7XMD - chains A and B of the 4 polymer chains in the assembly; structure by electron microscopy, 2.99 A resolution.

[Chain A]
Molecule: Cytochrome bo(3) ubiquinol oxidase subunit 1
Source organism: Escherichia coli
Notes: EC 7.1.1.3
UniProt: P0ABI8 (CYOB_ECOLI); residue numbers follow UniProt; this construct covers 1-663
Sequence (663 residues; row label = number of the first residue in the row):
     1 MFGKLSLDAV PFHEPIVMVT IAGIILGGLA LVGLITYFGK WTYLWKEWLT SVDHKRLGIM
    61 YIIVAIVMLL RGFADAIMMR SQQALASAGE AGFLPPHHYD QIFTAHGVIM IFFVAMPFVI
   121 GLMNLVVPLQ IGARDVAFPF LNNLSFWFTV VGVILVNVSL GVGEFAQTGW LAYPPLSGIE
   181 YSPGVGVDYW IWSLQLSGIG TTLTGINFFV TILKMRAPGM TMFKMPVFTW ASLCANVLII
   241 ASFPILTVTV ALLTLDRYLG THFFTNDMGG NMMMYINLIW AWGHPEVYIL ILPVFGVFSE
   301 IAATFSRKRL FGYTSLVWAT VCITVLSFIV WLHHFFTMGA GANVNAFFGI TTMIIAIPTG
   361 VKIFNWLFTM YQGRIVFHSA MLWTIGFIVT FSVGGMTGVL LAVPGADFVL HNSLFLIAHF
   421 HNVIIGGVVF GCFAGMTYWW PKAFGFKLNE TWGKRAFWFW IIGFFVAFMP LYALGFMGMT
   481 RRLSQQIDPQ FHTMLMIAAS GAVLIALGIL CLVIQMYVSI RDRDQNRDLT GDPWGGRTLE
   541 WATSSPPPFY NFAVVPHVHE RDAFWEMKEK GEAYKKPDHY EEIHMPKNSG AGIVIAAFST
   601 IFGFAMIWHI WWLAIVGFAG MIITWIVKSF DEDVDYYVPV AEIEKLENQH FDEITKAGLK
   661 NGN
Unresolved in the structure: 1-3, 661-663
Metal / ion sites: heme Fe: His106, His421; Cu ion: His284, His333, His334; heme o Fe near His419 (its only coordinating residue here)
Small-molecule neighbours:
  - heme (HEM): Phe73, Ala76, Met79, Arg80, Gln83, Tyr99, Phe103, Thr104, His106, Gly107, Met110, Ile111, Ala115, Gly169, Trp170, Ile417, Phe420, His421, Ile424, Ile425, Val429, Trp460, Phe468, Arg481, Arg482, Ile505
  - heme o (HEO): Trp170, Trp280, Val287, Tyr288, Ile291, His333, His334, Thr352, Ile355, Ala356, Ile357, Thr359, Gly360, Ile363, Phe364, Phe391, Ser392, Gly395, Met396, Gly398, Val399, Leu401, Ala402, Asp407, His411, Asn412, Leu416, His419, Phe420, Val423, Ile424, Val428, Arg481
  - JYR (methyl 3-oxidanyl-5-[oxidanyl(oxidanylidene)-$L4-azanyl]-1-benzothiophene-2-carboxylate): Met18, Ile21, Arg71, Ala74, Asp75, Met78, His98, Gln101, Ile102, Ala105, Leu160, Phe165
UniProt features mapped onto this chain:
  - binding site (ubiquinone-8): Arg71, Asp75, His98
  - binding site (heme b): His106, Trp170, His421, Arg481, Arg482
  - binding site (Cu(2+)): His284, His333, His334
  - binding site (Fe(II)-heme o): Tyr288, His411, His419
  - cross-link: His284 to Tyr288 (1'-histidyl-3'-tyrosine (His-Tyr))
  - mutagenesis: His54 (H54A: 50% quinol oxidase activity), Lys55 (K55Q: No effect), Arg71 (R71H: No quinol oxidase activity; R71Q/L: Abolishes quinol oxidase activity), Asp75 (D75E: Very similar to wild-type; D75H: No quinol oxidase activity, altered binding of a semiquinone intermediate at the QH site; D75N: Abolishes quinol oxidase activity), Arg80 (R80Q: Abolishes quinol oxidase activity), His98 (H98F: About 1% quinol oxidase activity; H98N: Abolishes enzyme activity), Gln101 (Q101N: Reduces quinol oxidase activity by 75%, decreased affinity for ubiquinol-1), Ile102 (I102W: No quinol oxidase activity), His106 (H106A: 2% quinol oxidase activity, loss of heme b, loss of heme o, loss of Cu(B)), Asp135 (D135N: Abolishes quinol oxidase activity), Tyr173 (Y173F: No effect), Asp188 (D188N: No effect), 15 further mutagenesis entries in UniProt
Reported in the primary citation:
  - binding site for JYR: Arg71, Asp75

[Chain B]
Molecule: Ubiquinol oxidase subunit 2
Source organism: Escherichia coli
UniProt: A0A024L5V9 (A0A024L5V9_ECOLX); residues 1-315 here = UniProt positions 1-315
Sequence (324 residues; each row starts with the number of its first residue):
     1 MRLRKYNKSL GWLSLFAGTV LLSGCNSALL DPKGQIGLEQ RSLILTAFGL MLIVVIPAIL
    61 MAVGFAWKYR ASNKDAKYSP NWSHSNKVEA VVWTVPILII IFLAVLTWKT THALEPSKPL
   121 AHDEKPITIE VVSMDWKWFF IYPEQGIATV NEIAFPANTP VYFKVTSNSV MNSFFIPRLG
   181 SQIYAMAGMQ TRLHLIANEP GTYDGISASY SGPGFSGMKF KAIATPDRAA FDQWVAKAKQ
   241 SPNTMSDMAA FEKLAAPSEY NQVEYFSNVK PDLFADVINK FMAHGKSMDM TQPEGEHSAH
   301 EGMEGMDMSH AESAHHHHHH HHHR
Unresolved in the structure: 1-22, 284-324
Differences from the reference sequence: expression tag (316-324)
Small-molecule neighbours: heme o (HEO): Met51, Val54, Val55, Ala58, Pro96, Ile99, Ile100

[Interface between chain A and chain B]
Pairs across the interface - 161 pairs, chain A then chain B:
  Pro96(A) with Pro213(B)
  Asp100(A) with Tyr210(B), hydrogen bond; Gly212(B); Pro213(B)
  Phe103(A) with Tyr210(B), hydrophobic
  Gln167(A) with Tyr210(B), hydrogen bond (backbone-side chain)
  Thr168(A) with Tyr210(B)
  Pro175(A) with Val170(B); Met171(B)
  Leu176(A) with Val170(B); Tyr210(B), hydrophobic; Ser211(B)
  Tyr181(A) with Asn168(B); Ser169(B), hydrogen bond (side chain-backbone); Val170(B), hydrophobic
  Asn266(A) with Ser169(B), hydrogen bond (side chain-backbone); Ala187(B); Phe281(B)
  Asp267(A) with Phe281(B)
  Met272(A) with Met186(B), hydrophobic; Ala187(B); Met189(B), hydrophobic
  Met273(A) with Met186(B), hydrophobic; Met189(B), hydrophobic
  Ile276(A) with Met171(B), hydrophobic
  Arg307(A) with Pro80(B)
  Lys308(A) with Ser79(B); Trp82(B), hydrogen bond (side chain-backbone)
  Arg309(A) with Asn81(B); Ser83(B)
  Leu310(A) with Ser83(B), hydrogen bond (backbone-side chain)
  Phe311(A) with Trp82(B), hydrophobic; Ser83(B), hydrogen bond (backbone-side chain); Ser85(B); Val88(B), hydrophobic; Glu89(B)
  Gly312(A) with Glu89(B)
  Ser315(A) with Glu89(B), hydrogen bond; Trp93(B)
  Thr337(A) with Gln182(B); Ile183(B); Tyr184(B), hydrogen bond (backbone-backbone)
  Met338(A) with Met171(B), hydrophobic; Tyr184(B), hydrophobic; Met186(B)
  Gly339(A) with Ile183(B)
  Gly341(A) with Glu115(B)
  Ala342(A) with Thr111(B); His112(B); Glu115(B)
  Asn343(A) with Trp108(B); His112(B)
  Asn345(A) with Thr111(B)
  Ala346(A) with Trp108(B), hydrophobic; Thr111(B)
  Ile350(A) with Ala104(B), hydrophobic; Trp108(B), hydrophobic
  Met353(A) with Ile100(B); Leu103(B), hydrophobic; Ala104(B), hydrophobic; Thr107(B), hydrogen bond
  Ile354(A) with Ile100(B)
  Ile357(A) with Pro96(B); Ile97(B), hydrophobic; Ile100(B), hydrophobic
  Val361(A) with Val92(B); Trp93(B), hydrophobic
  Phe364(A) with Val54(B); Ala58(B), hydrophobic; Val92(B), hydrophobic
  Asn365(A) with Glu89(B)
  Leu367(A) with Ala58(B); Met61(B), hydrophobic; Phe65(B)
  Phe368(A) with Met61(B), hydrophobic; Trp82(B); Val88(B), hydrophobic
  Met370(A) with Ala62(B); Ala66(B), hydrophobic; Tyr69(B)
  Tyr371(A) with Phe65(B), hydrophobic; Tyr69(B), hydrogen bond; Trp82(B), hydrophobic
  Gln372(A) with Tyr69(B); Lys77(B); Tyr78(B); Ser79(B), hydrogen bond
  Gly373(A) with Tyr69(B); Arg70(B)
  Arg374(A) with Arg70(B); Ala71(B); Tyr78(B), hydrogen bond (side chain-backbone); Pro80(B)
  Ile375(A) with Tyr69(B), hydrophobic; Arg70(B), hydrogen bond (backbone-backbone); Ala71(B)
  Phe377(A) with Ala66(B); Arg70(B)
  Ile385(A) with Ala62(B)
  Ile388(A) with Ala62(B), hydrophobic
  Val389(A) with Ile59(B), hydrophobic
  Ser392(A) with Val55(B); Ile59(B)
  Val393(A) with Ile59(B), hydrophobic
  Met396(A) with Phe48(B), hydrophobic; Met51(B), hydrophobic; Val55(B), hydrophobic
  Val399(A) with Met51(B), hydrophobic
  Leu400(A) with Ile44(B), hydrophobic; Phe48(B), hydrophobic
  Val403(A) with Leu43(B), hydrophobic; Leu103(B), hydrophobic; Thr107(B)
  Pro404(A) with Thr107(B); Thr111(B)
  Gly405(A) with Gln40(B), hydrogen bond (backbone-side chain); Leu43(B)
  Ala406(A) with Leu43(B); Ile44(B), hydrophobic
  Phe408(A) with Gln40(B); Leu114(B); Pro116(B); Ser181(B); Gln182(B), hydrogen bond (backbone-backbone)
  Val409(A) with Leu29(B); Gln40(B); Ile44(B), hydrophobic; Phe175(B); Gly180(B)
  Leu410(A) with Leu29(B), hydrophobic; Ile44(B), hydrophobic
  His411(A) with Gln182(B); Tyr184(B), hydrogen bond
  Asn412(A) with Gln182(B); Tyr184(B), hydrogen bond; Ala208(B), hydrogen bond (side chain-backbone)
  Ala473(A) with Ser23(B)
  Gly475(A) with Leu29(B)
  Phe476(A) with Ser23(B); Ser27(B), hydrogen bond (backbone-side chain); Ala28(B), hydrogen bond (backbone-backbone); Leu29(B), hydrogen bond (backbone-backbone); Leu30(B), hydrophobic
  Met477(A) with Ser27(B); Ala28(B)
  Gly478(A) with Pro177(B); Ile206(B)
  Thr480(A) with Ile206(B); Ser207(B); Ala208(B), hydrogen bond (side chain-backbone); Phe215(B)
  Arg481(A) with Phe215(B)
  Arg482(A) with Tyr210(B); Phe215(B)
  Leu483(A) with Phe215(B), hydrophobic; Ser216(B)
  Ser484(A) with Ser216(B), hydrogen bond (backbone-side chain)
  Gln485(A) with Ser216(B), hydrogen bond (backbone-side chain); Tyr260(B)
  Gln486(A) with Lys219(B), hydrogen bond (backbone-side chain); Tyr260(B)
Also at the interface, not in a pair above, chain A (83 interface residues in all): Gly169, Tyr173, Asn271, Thr314, Ala319, Phe347, Gly360, Ile363, Val376, Asp488
Also at the interface, not in a pair above, chain B (78 interface residues in all): Leu52, Val63, His84, Thr110, Thr191, Asp204, Ser209

[Summary]
83 residues of chain A and 78 residues of chain B are in contact; the contacts include 26 hydrogen bonds.
Among the polar pairs are Asp100(A)-Tyr210(B), Gln167(A)-Tyr210(B) and Tyr181(A)-Ser169(B). Heme o is bound
between chain A and chain B. The paper reports a binding site for JYR at Arg71(A) and Asp75(A).
Here chain A is Cytochrome bo(3) ubiquinol oxidase subunit 1 and chain B is Ubiquinol oxidase subunit 2, both
from Escherichia coli. Entry 7XMD (Cryo-EM structure of Cytochrome bo3 from Escherichia coli, the structure
complexed with an allosteric inhibitor N4) was determined by electron microscopy together with 7XMC from the
same study.
